PDB entry 6M4Z | X-ray diffraction, 2.80 A resolution | chains G and H of the 10 polymer chains in the assembly

Chain G:
Protein: Soluble acetylcholine receptor
Source organism: Aplysia californica
UniProt: Q8WSF8 (Q8WSF8_APLCA); residues 0-206 here correspond to UniProt positions 19-225 (UniProt number = residue number + 19)
Sequence (207 residues; row label = number of the first residue in the row; numbering starts at 0):
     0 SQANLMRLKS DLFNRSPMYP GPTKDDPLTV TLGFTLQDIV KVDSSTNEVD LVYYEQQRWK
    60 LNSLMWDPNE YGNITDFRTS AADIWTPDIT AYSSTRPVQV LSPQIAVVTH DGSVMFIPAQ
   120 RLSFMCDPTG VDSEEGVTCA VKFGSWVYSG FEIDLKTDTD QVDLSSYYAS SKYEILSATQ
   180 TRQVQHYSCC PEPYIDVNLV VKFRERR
Differences from the reference sequence: conflict Val41 (Ala60 in Q8WSF8), Val136 (Ala155 in Q8WSF8)
Disulfide bonds: Cys125-Cys138, Cys188-Cys189

Chain H:
Protein: Alpha-conotoxin LvIA
Source organism: Conus lividus
UniProt: L8BU87 (CA1A_CONLI); residues 401-416 here correspond to UniProt positions 21-36 (UniProt number = residue number - 380)
Sequence (17 residues; numbered 401 to 417; the number before each row is that of its first residue):
   401 GCCSHPACNV AHPEICX
Differences from the reference sequence: engineered mutation Ala411 (Asp31 in L8BU87); amidation (417)
Modified residues: NH2 (amino group) at position 417
Disulfide bonds: Cys403-Cys416

How chain G and chain H interact:
Pairs across the interface - 16 pairs, chain G then chain H:
  Tyr91(G) - His405(H)  hydrogen bond
  Trp145(G) - Pro406(H)  hydrophobic
  Trp145(G) - Ala407(H)  hydrogen bond (backbone-backbone)
  Val146(G) - Ala407(H)
  Tyr147(G) - Ala407(H)
  Tyr186(G) - Gly401(H)
  Tyr186(G) - Cys402(H)
  Tyr186(G) - His405(H)
  Cys188(G) - Cys402(H)  hydrophobic
  Cys188(G) - Ile415(H)  hydrophobic
  Cys189(G) - His412(H)  hydrogen bond
  Glu191(G) - His412(H)  salt bridge
  Tyr193(G) - His405(H)
  Tyr193(G) - Ala407(H)
  Tyr193(G) - Cys408(H)  hydrogen bond
  Tyr193(G) - His412(H)
Also at the interface, not in a pair above, chain G (11 interface residues in all): Ser144, Ser148
Also at the interface, not in a pair above, chain H (10 interface residues in all): Val410, Ala411

In short:
Chain G and chain H form an interface of 11 and 10 residues respectively; the contacts include 4 hydrogen
bonds and 1 salt bridge. Polar pairs include Glu191(G)-His412(H), Tyr91(G)-His405(H) and Cys189(G)-His412(H).
Here chain G is Soluble acetylcholine receptor (Aplysia californica) and chain H is Alpha-conotoxin LvIA
(Conus lividus). Entry 6M4Z (Co-crystal structure of Ac-AChBPP in complex with alpha-conotoxin [D11A]LvIA) was
determined by X-ray diffraction.
